6ADT - chains A and B of the 4 polymer chains in the assembly; structure by electron microscopy, 3.22 A resolution.

Chain A:
Name: VP1
From: Seneca valley virus
Amino-acid sequence (258 residues; row label = number of the first residue in the row):
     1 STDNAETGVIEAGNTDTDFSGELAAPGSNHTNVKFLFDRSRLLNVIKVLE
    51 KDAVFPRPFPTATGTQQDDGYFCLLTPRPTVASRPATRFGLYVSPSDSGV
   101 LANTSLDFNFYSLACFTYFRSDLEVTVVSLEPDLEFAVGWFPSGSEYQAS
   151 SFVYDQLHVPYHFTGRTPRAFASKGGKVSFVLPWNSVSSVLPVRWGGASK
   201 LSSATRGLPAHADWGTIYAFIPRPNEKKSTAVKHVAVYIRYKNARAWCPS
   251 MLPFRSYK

Chain B:
Name: VP2
From: Seneca valley virus
Amino-acid sequence (267 residues; numbered 12 to 278; the number before each row is that of its first residue):
    12 DRVTTQTAGNTAINTQSSLGVLCAYVEDPTKSDPPSSSTDQPTTTFTAID
    62 RWYTGRLNSWTKAVKTFSFQAVPLPGAFLSRQGGLNGGAFTATLHRHFLM
   112 KCGWQVQVQCNLTQFHQGALLVAMVPETTLDVKPDGKAKSLQELNEEQWV
   162 EMSDDYRTGKNMPFQSLGTYYRPPNWTWGPNFINPYQVTVFPHQILNART
   212 STSVDINVPYIGETPTQSSETQNSWTLLVMVLVPLDYKEGATTDPEITFS
   262 VRPTSPYFNGLRNRYTT

Interface between chain A and chain B:
Contacting residue pairs (116):
  A5(A) - I206(B)
  E6(A) - L30(B)
  E6(A) - Q205(B)
  E6(A) - I206(B)  hydrogen bond (backbone-backbone)
  E6(A) - N208(B)
  E6(A) - T211(B)
  T7(A) - L30(B)
  T7(A) - Q205(B)  hydrogen bond (backbone-side chain)
  G8(A) - H204(B)
  V9(A) - L33(B)  hydrophobic
  F59(A) - Q176(B)
  F59(A) - S177(B)
  F59(A) - Y182(B)  hydrophobic
  P60(A) - S177(B)
  P60(A) - L178(B)
  T61(A) - L178(B)  hydrogen bond (backbone-backbone)
  T61(A) - G179(B)
  T61(A) - T180(B)  hydrogen bond (backbone-backbone)
  T61(A) - Y181(B)  hydrogen bond (backbone-backbone)
  A62(A) - T180(B)
  A62(A) - Y181(B)
  T63(A) - T180(B)
  T63(A) - Y181(B)
  T65(A) - Y181(B)
  Q67(A) - Y181(B)
  Q67(A) - Y182(B)  hydrogen bond
  D69(A) - Y181(B)
  D69(A) - Y182(B)  hydrogen bond
  P79(A) - P191(B)
  V81(A) - L178(B)  hydrophobic
  A82(A) - Y182(B)
  T87(A) - M173(B)
  T87(A) - P174(B)  hydrogen bond (side chain-backbone)
  T87(A) - F175(B)
  T87(A) - G190(B)
  T87(A) - P191(B)
  R88(A) - P145(B)
  R88(A) - K171(B)  hydrogen bond (side chain-backbone)
  R88(A) - N172(B)
  R88(A) - M173(B)  hydrogen bond (side chain-backbone)
  R88(A) - F175(B)
  R88(A) - W187(B)
  R88(A) - W189(B)
  F89(A) - W187(B)
  F89(A) - T188(B)  hydrogen bond (backbone-backbone)
  F89(A) - W189(B)  hydrogen bond (backbone-backbone)
  G90(A) - P185(B)
  G90(A) - N186(B)
  G90(A) - W187(B)
  L91(A) - N186(B)  hydrogen bond (backbone-backbone)
  L91(A) - T188(B)
  Y92(A) - R183(B)  hydrogen bond (side chain-backbone)
  Y92(A) - P185(B)  hydrophobic
  V93(A) - N186(B)
  D97(A) - R183(B)  salt bridge
  S98(A) - R183(B)
  V100(A) - Y181(B)  hydrogen bond (backbone-backbone)
  V100(A) - Y182(B)
  V100(A) - R183(B)  hydrogen bond (backbone-backbone)
  L101(A) - R183(B)
  A102(A) - Y182(B)  hydrophobic
  L106(A) - W189(B)  hydrophobic
  Y111(A) - W189(B)  hydrophobic
  Y111(A) - P191(B)
  T117(A) - E138(B)
  Y118(A) - E138(B)  hydrogen bond
  Y118(A) - G223(B)
  Y118(A) - E224(B)
  S188(A) - E224(B)  hydrogen bond
  S189(A) - E224(B)  hydrogen bond (backbone-backbone)
  S189(A) - P226(B)
  V190(A) - E224(B)
  P192(A) - E224(B)
  V193(A) - P191(B)
  R194(A) - E138(B)
  R194(A) - P191(B)
  R194(A) - N192(B)
  R194(A) - F193(B)
  W195(A) - E138(B)
  W195(A) - T140(B)
  W195(A) - N192(B)  hydrogen bond (backbone-side chain)
  W195(A) - E224(B)  hydrogen bond
  G196(A) - E138(B)  hydrogen bond (backbone-side chain)
  G196(A) - T140(B)
  G196(A) - N234(B)
  G197(A) - T232(B)
  A198(A) - T232(B)  hydrogen bond (backbone-side chain)
  K200(A) - T232(B)
  L201(A) - T232(B)
  L201(A) - Y276(B)
  T205(A) - P174(B)
  T205(A) - Q176(B)
  R206(A) - T140(B)
  R206(A) - V143(B)
  R206(A) - N234(B)  hydrogen bond
  L208(A) - Q176(B)
  C248(A) - I222(B)  hydrophobic
  P249(A) - Y36(B)
  P249(A) - V201(B)  hydrophobic
  P249(A) - F202(B)
  S250(A) - V201(B)
  S250(A) - F202(B)
  M251(A) - F193(B)
  M251(A) - I194(B)  hydrophobic
  M251(A) - N195(B)  hydrogen bond (side chain-backbone)
  M251(A) - Q198(B)
  M251(A) - F202(B)  hydrophobic
  L252(A) - F193(B)
  L252(A) - N195(B)  hydrogen bond (backbone-side chain)
  L252(A) - Q198(B)  hydrogen bond (backbone-side chain)
  P253(A) - F193(B)  hydrophobic
  P253(A) - N195(B)
  F254(A) - R168(B)
  F254(A) - N195(B)
  F254(A) - Y197(B)  hydrophobic
  Y257(A) - Y197(B)  hydrophobic
Also at the interface, not in a pair above, chain A (61 interface residues in all): P56, G64, R78, S94, G99, G207
Also at the interface, not in a pair above, chain B (55 interface residues in all): P137, T139, D142, G147, P196, Q228, Q233

Summary:
61 residues of chain A and 55 residues of chain B are in contact, with 27 hydrogen bonds and 1 salt bridge.
Polar pairs include D97(A)-R183(B), T7(A)-Q205(B) and Q67(A)-Y182(B).
Here chain A is VP1 and chain B is VP2, both from Seneca valley virus. Entry 6ADT (Structure of Seneca Valley
Virus in neutral condition) was determined by electron microscopy, deposited together with 6ADL, 6ADM, 6ADR
and 6ADS.
